PDB entry 9EXT | X-ray diffraction, 2.75 A resolution | chains A and G of the 4 polymer chains in the assembly

Chain A:
Molecule: Clathrin heavy chain
Source organism: Saccharomyces cerevisiae S288C
Reference sequence: P22137 (CLH_YEAST); residues 1-369 here = UniProt positions 1-369
Sequence (373 residues; row label = number of the first residue in the row; numbers below 1 keep their minus sign (Gly-3 is residue -3)):
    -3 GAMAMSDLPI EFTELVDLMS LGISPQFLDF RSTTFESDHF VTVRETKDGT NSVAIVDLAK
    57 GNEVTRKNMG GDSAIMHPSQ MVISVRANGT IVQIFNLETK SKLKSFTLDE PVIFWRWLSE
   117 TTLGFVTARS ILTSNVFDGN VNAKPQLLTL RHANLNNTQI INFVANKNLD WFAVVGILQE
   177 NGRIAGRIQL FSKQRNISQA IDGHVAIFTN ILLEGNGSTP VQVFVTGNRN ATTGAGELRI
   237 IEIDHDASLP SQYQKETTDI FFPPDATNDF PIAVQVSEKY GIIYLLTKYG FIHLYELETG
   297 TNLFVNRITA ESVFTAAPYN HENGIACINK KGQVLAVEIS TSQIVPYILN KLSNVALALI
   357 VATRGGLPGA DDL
Disordered / not traced: -3, 368-369
Differences from the reference sequence: expression tag (-3 to 0)
Swiss-Prot annotation at these positions:
  - region: Ser308 to Ser336 (WD40-like repeat 7)
What the authors report for this chain:
  - conformationally variable residues (helix shift): Thr337 to Leu363

Chain G:
Molecule: AP-1 complex subunit beta-1
Reference sequence: P36000 (AP1B1_YEAST); residues 1-8 here correspond to UniProt positions 719-726 (UniProt number = residue number + 718)
Sequence (8 residues; row label = number of the first residue in the row):
     1 SQDLLDLF
Disordered / not traced: 1-2, 7-8

Chain A / chain G interface:
Contacting residue pairs - 9 pairs, chain A then chain G:
  Asn64(A) with Leu5(G)
  Met65(A) with Leu4(G); Leu5(G), hydrophobic
  Gly66(A) with Leu4(G), hydrogen bond (backbone-backbone)
  Val81(A) with Leu4(G)
  Ala83(A) with Leu4(G), hydrophobic
  Ile87(A) with Leu4(G)
  Gln89(A) with Asp3(G); Leu4(G), hydrogen bond (side chain-backbone)
Other interface residues (no listed pair), chain A (14 interface residues in all): Lys63, Gly67, Ile79, Arg82, Phe91, Lys96, Lys98
Other interface residues (no listed pair), chain G (4 interface residues in all): Asp6

Summary:
14 residues of chain A face 4 of chain G across their interface; the contacts include 2 hydrogen bonds. Polar
pairs include Gln89(A)-Leu4(G) and Gly66(A)-Leu4(G). From the paper: conformational variability at Thr337(A).
Chain A is Clathrin heavy chain (Saccharomyces cerevisiae S288C) and chain G is AP-1 complex subunit beta-1;
the structure, Crystal structure of Yeast Clathrin Heavy Chain N-terminal domain bound to APL2/AP-1 Beta
peptide (LLDL), was determined by X-ray diffraction, deposited together with 9EX5, 9EXF, 9EXG and 9EYT.
